3S3L - chains A and B; structure by X-ray diffraction, 2.00 A resolution.

[Chain A (and B)]
Molecule: CerJ
Source organism: Streptomyces tendae
Notes: chain B of this document is another copy of the same molecule, construct and numbering; everything in this record applies to it too
Chain sequence (357 residues; numbered 1 to 357; the number before each row is that of its first residue):
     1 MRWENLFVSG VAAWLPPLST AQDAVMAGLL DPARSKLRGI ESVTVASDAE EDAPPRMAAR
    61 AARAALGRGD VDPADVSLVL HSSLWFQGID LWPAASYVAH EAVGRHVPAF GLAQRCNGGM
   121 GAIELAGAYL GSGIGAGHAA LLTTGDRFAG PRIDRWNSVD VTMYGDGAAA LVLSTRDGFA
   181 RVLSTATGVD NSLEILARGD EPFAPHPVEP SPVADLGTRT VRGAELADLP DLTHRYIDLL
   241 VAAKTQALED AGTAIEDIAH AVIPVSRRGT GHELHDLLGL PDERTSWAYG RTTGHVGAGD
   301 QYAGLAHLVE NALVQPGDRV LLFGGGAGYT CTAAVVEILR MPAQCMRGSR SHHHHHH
Not modelled in the structure: 343-357

[Chain A / chain B interface]
Pairs across the interface (163):
  M1(A) - S132(B)
  M1(A) - G133(B)
  D48(A) - P205(B)
  E50(A) - P202(B)
  E50(A) - F203(B)  hydrogen bond (side chain-backbone)
  A53(A) - F203(B)  hydrophobic
  R56(A) - F203(B)
  W85(A) - L91(B)
  W85(A) - P205(B)
  W85(A) - H206(B)
  W85(A) - P207(B)
  F86(A) - A204(B)
  F86(A) - H206(B)
  F86(A) - P207(B)
  Q87(A) - F203(B)
  G88(A) - P202(B)
  G88(A) - F203(B)
  G88(A) - A204(B)  hydrogen bond (backbone-backbone)
  I89(A) - R198(B)
  I89(A) - E201(B)
  I89(A) - P202(B)
  I89(A) - F203(B)  hydrophobic
  I89(A) - R219(B)
  D90(A) - R152(B)  salt bridge
  D90(A) - R219(B)  salt bridge
  L91(A) - W85(B)
  L91(A) - R115(B)
  L91(A) - I153(B)  hydrophobic
  L91(A) - A197(B)
  L91(A) - A214(B)  hydrophobic
  L91(A) - R219(B)  hydrogen bond (backbone-side chain)
  W92(A) - E194(B)  hydrogen bond
  W92(A) - A197(B)
  W92(A) - R198(B)
  W92(A) - F203(B)  hydrophobic
  W92(A) - R219(B)
  P93(A) - R115(B)
  P93(A) - A197(B)
  P93(A) - A327(B)
  P93(A) - G328(B)
  S96(A) - N191(B)  hydrogen bond
  S96(A) - G328(B)
  Y97(A) - E194(B)
  Y97(A) - R198(B)
  A99(A) - N191(B)
  H100(A) - N191(B)
  H100(A) - S192(B)
  G104(A) - N191(B)  hydrogen bond (backbone-side chain)
  R105(A) - V189(B)
  R105(A) - D190(B)  salt bridge
  R105(A) - N191(B)  hydrogen bond (backbone-backbone)
  R105(A) - S192(B)
  R105(A) - R235(B)
  H106(A) - V189(B)  hydrogen bond (side chain-backbone)
  V107(A) - V189(B)
  V107(A) - N191(B)  hydrogen bond (backbone-side chain)
  P108(A) - T187(B)
  A109(A) - Q114(B)  hydrogen bond (backbone-side chain)
  F110(A) - L112(B)  hydrophobic
  F110(A) - A113(B)
  F110(A) - Q114(B)
  F110(A) - G121(B)
  F110(A) - L125(B)  hydrophobic
  G111(A) - G111(B)
  G111(A) - L112(B)
  G111(A) - A113(B)  hydrogen bond (backbone-backbone)
  L112(A) - F110(B)  hydrophobic
  L112(A) - G111(B)
  L112(A) - L112(B)  hydrophobic
  A113(A) - F110(B)
  A113(A) - G111(B)  hydrogen bond (backbone-backbone)
  Q114(A) - A109(B)  hydrogen bond (side chain-backbone)
  Q114(A) - F110(B)
  R115(A) - L91(B)
  R115(A) - W92(B)
  R115(A) - P93(B)
  G121(A) - F110(B)
  E124(A) - I134(B)
  L125(A) - F110(B)  hydrophobic
  L125(A) - Y129(B)  hydrophobic
  A128(A) - A128(B)
  A128(A) - Y129(B)  hydrophobic
  A128(A) - S132(B)
  A128(A) - I134(B)  hydrophobic
  Y129(A) - L125(B)  hydrophobic
  Y129(A) - A128(B)  hydrophobic
  S132(A) - M1(B)
  S132(A) - A128(B)
  G133(A) - M1(B)
  I134(A) - M1(B)  hydrophobic
  I134(A) - W3(B)  hydrophobic
  I134(A) - E124(B)
  I134(A) - A128(B)  hydrophobic
  R147(A) - A204(B)
  R147(A) - P205(B)
  A149(A) - P205(B)
  A149(A) - H206(B)
  G150(A) - H206(B)
  P151(A) - H206(B)
  R152(A) - D90(B)  salt bridge
  R152(A) - H206(B)  hydrogen bond (backbone-side chain)
  I153(A) - L91(B)  hydrophobic
  T187(A) - P108(B)
  V189(A) - R105(B)
  V189(A) - H106(B)  hydrogen bond (backbone-side chain)
  V189(A) - V107(B)
  V189(A) - P108(B)
  D190(A) - R105(B)  salt bridge
  N191(A) - S96(B)  hydrogen bond
  N191(A) - A99(B)
  N191(A) - H100(B)
  N191(A) - G104(B)  hydrogen bond (side chain-backbone)
  N191(A) - R105(B)  hydrogen bond (backbone-backbone)
  N191(A) - V107(B)  hydrogen bond (side chain-backbone)
  S192(A) - H100(B)
  S192(A) - R105(B)
  E194(A) - W92(B)  hydrogen bond
  E194(A) - Y97(B)
  A197(A) - L91(B)
  A197(A) - W92(B)
  A197(A) - P93(B)
  R198(A) - I89(B)
  R198(A) - W92(B)
  R198(A) - Y97(B)
  E201(A) - I89(B)
  P202(A) - E50(B)
  P202(A) - G88(B)
  P202(A) - I89(B)
  F203(A) - E50(B)  hydrogen bond (backbone-side chain)
  F203(A) - A53(B)  hydrophobic
  F203(A) - R56(B)
  F203(A) - Q87(B)
  F203(A) - G88(B)
  F203(A) - I89(B)  hydrophobic
  F203(A) - W92(B)  hydrophobic
  A204(A) - F86(B)
  A204(A) - G88(B)  hydrogen bond (backbone-backbone)
  P205(A) - D48(B)
  P205(A) - W85(B)
  P205(A) - R147(B)
  P205(A) - A149(B)
  H206(A) - W85(B)
  H206(A) - F86(B)
  H206(A) - A149(B)
  H206(A) - G150(B)
  H206(A) - P151(B)
  H206(A) - R152(B)  hydrogen bond (side chain-backbone)
  H206(A) - S211(B)
  P207(A) - F86(B)
  E209(A) - E209(B)
  E209(A) - P210(B)
  E209(A) - S211(B)  hydrogen bond
  P210(A) - E209(B)
  S211(A) - H206(B)
  S211(A) - E209(B)  hydrogen bond
  A214(A) - L91(B)  hydrophobic
  R219(A) - I89(B)
  R219(A) - D90(B)  salt bridge
  R219(A) - L91(B)
  R235(A) - R105(B)
  A327(A) - P93(B)
  G328(A) - P93(B)
  G328(A) - S96(B)
Interface residues without a listed pair, chain A (74 interface residues in all): W3, L78, L84, A122, V208, L216, T330
Interface residues without a listed pair, chain B (74 interface residues in all): P55, L84, A122, V208, L216, T330

[Summary]
The chain A/chain B interface involves 74 residues from each chain; the contacts include 25 hydrogen bonds and
6 salt bridges. Polar contacts include D90(A)-R152(B), D90(A)-R219(B) and R105(A)-D190(B).
Chain A and chain B are both CerJ (Streptomyces tendae); the structure, Crystal Structure of CerJ from
Streptomyces tendae, was determined by X-ray diffraction together with 3T5Y, 3T6S and 3T8E from the same
study.
